PDB entry 6PNS | electron microscopy, 3.70 A resolution | chains B and D of the 11 polymer chains in the assembly

== Chain B (and D) ==
Name: Inner core structural protein VP3
Organism: Bluetongue virus 1
Notes: chain D of this document is another copy of the same molecule, construct and numbering; everything in this record applies to it too
UniProtKB: Q1AE73 (Q1AE73_9REOV); numbering as in UniProt (aligned over 1-901)
Sequence (901 residues; numbered 1 to 901; the number before each row is that of its first residue):
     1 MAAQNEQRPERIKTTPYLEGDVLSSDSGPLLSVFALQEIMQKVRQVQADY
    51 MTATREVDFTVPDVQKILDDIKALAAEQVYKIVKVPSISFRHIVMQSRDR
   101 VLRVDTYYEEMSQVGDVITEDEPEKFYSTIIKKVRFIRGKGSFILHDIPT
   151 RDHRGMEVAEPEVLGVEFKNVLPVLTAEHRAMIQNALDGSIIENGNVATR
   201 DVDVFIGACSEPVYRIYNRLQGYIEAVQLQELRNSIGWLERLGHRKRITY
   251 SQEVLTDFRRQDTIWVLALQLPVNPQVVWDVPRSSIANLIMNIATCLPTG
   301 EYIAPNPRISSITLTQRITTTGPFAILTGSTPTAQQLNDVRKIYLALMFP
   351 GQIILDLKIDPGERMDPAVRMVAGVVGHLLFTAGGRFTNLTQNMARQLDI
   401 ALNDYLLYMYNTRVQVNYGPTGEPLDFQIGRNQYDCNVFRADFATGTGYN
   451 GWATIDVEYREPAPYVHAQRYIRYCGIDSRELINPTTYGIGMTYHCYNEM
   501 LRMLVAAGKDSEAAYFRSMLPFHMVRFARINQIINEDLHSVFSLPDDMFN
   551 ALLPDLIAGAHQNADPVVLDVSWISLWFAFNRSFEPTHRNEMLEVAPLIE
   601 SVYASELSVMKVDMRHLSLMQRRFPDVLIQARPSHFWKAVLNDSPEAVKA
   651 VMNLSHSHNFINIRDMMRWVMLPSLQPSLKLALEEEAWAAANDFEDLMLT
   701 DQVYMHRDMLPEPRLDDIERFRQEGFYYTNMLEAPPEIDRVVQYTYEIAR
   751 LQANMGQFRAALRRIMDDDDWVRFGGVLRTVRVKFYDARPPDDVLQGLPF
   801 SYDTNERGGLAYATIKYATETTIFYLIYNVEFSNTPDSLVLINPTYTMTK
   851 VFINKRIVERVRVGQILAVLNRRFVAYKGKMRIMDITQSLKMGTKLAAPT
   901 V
Not modelled in the structure: 1-28 (chain D: 1-25, 46-56)
Reported in the primary citation:
  - conformationally variable residues (helix shift): Phe34 to Met51

== How chain B and chain D interact ==
Residue-residue contacts (43; chain B residue first):
  Leu31(B) - Val33(D)  hydrophobic
  Leu31(B) - Phe34(D)  hydrophobic
  Val33(B) - Val33(D)  hydrophobic
  Phe34(B) - Arg44(D)
  Gln37(B) - Met40(D)
  Ile39(B) - Ile39(D)  hydrophobic
  Ile39(B) - Met40(D)  hydrophobic
  Lys42(B) - Val43(D)
  Val43(B) - Leu31(D)  hydrophobic
  Val46(B) - Ile39(D)  hydrophobic
  Gln47(B) - Gly28(D)
  Gln47(B) - Pro29(D)
  Met51(B) - Asp26(D)
  Met51(B) - Gly28(D)
  Thr319(B) - Ile318(D)
  Thr320(B) - Gln316(D)
  Thr321(B) - Ile312(D)
  Thr321(B) - Gln316(D)
  Ile326(B) - Arg308(D)
  Ile326(B) - Ile312(D)  hydrophobic
  Arg364(B) - Thr487(D)  hydrogen bond
  Met365(B) - Asn306(D)
  Met365(B) - Pro485(D)
  Met365(B) - Thr486(D)
  Asp366(B) - Arg308(D)  salt bridge
  Pro367(B) - Ile309(D)  hydrophobic
  Ala368(B) - Arg308(D)
  Arg370(B) - Ile490(D)
  Ile400(B) - Ile490(D)  hydrophobic
  Leu407(B) - Arg517(D)
  Tyr408(B) - Ile312(D)  hydrogen bond (side chain-backbone)
  Tyr408(B) - Ala514(D)
  Met409(B) - Thr313(D)
  Met409(B) - Gln316(D)  hydrogen bond
  Met409(B) - Ala514(D)  hydrophobic
  Tyr410(B) - Val505(D)
  Tyr410(B) - Asp510(D)
  Tyr410(B) - Arg517(D)  hydrogen bond
  Asn411(B) - Asp510(D)  hydrogen bond (backbone-side chain)
  Thr412(B) - Arg431(D)
  Thr412(B) - Asn432(D)
  Thr412(B) - Val505(D)  hydrogen bond (side chain-backbone)
  Tyr418(B) - Arg517(D)  hydrogen bond
Also at the interface, not in a pair above, chain B (32 interface residues in all): Ser32, Tyr50, Gly322, Gly362
Also at the interface, not in a pair above, chain D (34 interface residues in all): Ser27, Leu36, Gln37, Ser311, Arg317, Ala506, Ser511

== In short ==
32 residues of chain B and 34 residues of chain D are in contact, with 7 hydrogen bonds and 1 salt bridge.
Polar pairs include Asp366(B)-Arg308(D), Arg364(B)-Thr487(D) and Tyr408(B)-Ile312(D). The paper reports
conformational variability at Phe34(B).
Chain B and chain D are both Inner core structural protein VP3 (Bluetongue virus 1); the structure, In situ
structure of BTV RNA-dependent RNA polymerase in BTV virion, was determined by electron microscopy together
with 6PO2 from the same study.
